PDB entry 7S01 | X-ray diffraction, 3.40 A resolution | chains d and C of the 9 polymer chains in the assembly

[Chain d]
Molecule: DNA-directed RNA polymerase beta' subunit
From: Bacillus phage AR9
UniProtKB: A0A172JIH0 (A0A172JIH0_9CAUD); residue numbers follow UniProt; this construct covers 1-426
Sequence (426 residues; numbered 1 to 426; the number before each row is that of its first residue):
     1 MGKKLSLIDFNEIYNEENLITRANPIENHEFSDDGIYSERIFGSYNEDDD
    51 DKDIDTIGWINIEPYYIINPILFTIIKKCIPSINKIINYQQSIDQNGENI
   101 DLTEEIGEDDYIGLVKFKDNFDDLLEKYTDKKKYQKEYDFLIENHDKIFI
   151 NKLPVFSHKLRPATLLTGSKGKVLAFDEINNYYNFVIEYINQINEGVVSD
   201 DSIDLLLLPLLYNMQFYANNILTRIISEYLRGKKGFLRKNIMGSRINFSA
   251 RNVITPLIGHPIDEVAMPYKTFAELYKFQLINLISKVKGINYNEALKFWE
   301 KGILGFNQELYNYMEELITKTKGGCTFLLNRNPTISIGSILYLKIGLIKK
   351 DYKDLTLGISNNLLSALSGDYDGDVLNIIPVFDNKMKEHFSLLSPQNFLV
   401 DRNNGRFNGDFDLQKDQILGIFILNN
From the paper describing this entry:
  - catalytic residues: Asp370 to Asp374

[Chain C]
Molecule: DNA-directed RNA polymerase
From: Bacillus phage AR9
Notes: EC 2.7.7.6
UniProtKB: A0A172JHZ2 (A0A172JHZ2_9CAUD); residues 1-665 here = UniProt positions 1-665
Sequence (665 residues; row label = number of the first residue in the row):
     1 MDDISVIKNEDYEGSHRFLAEELLMPNANKTDGNRSTMFCSHLAQAVTLQ
    51 KAEPPLVYTNFENQVGKYSTAGYRKANSNYKVIEKIYKNDYNYVLIVQDQ
   101 ETGEYTLFERAECEFLTEHYGFQWDNDKIDSLKKDDTIEKDTVLYKNTCY
   151 DENMNFGYGVNLNAAYFSYKNETLEDAIVISESAAKKLGTFSVNKVKVSV
   201 NTNDILLNLYGDNENYKGFPDIGEHIKNQIIASRRRFDYNTALYELKNLN
   251 EMRDSDTPFFADGKIVDIEIFSNVPEEELKVQKYNEQVLYYINKQKEFSN
   301 NVYQKLKKIVEGKDNNVSDKLLHFYNNCKMRIDENISYTYQNSKFSGFIM
   351 EFTILEEEPLNKGSKITGRYGNKGVISKILPDDQMPTVAEGRFKGLKADI
   401 CLNPLGVFNRLNPSQLIEQELNWIAKFIRKDMEEAGSNEEKVSILLDFLN
   451 RVNKEETELMEEFINSLNKTELEEFLNDIIENGIPICQKPFFGNIGLDEL
   501 WELYNHYDHIDYFKCEGISTPLIIGEIYMVRLKHEPHSKFSARSTSFMNL
   551 RGLPAKSKNFKEHKDLYSKTPVRIGNMEISNLSLTNEMGSIMDMLNSYSN
   601 NETNRRELIMQLLTGNPFDTNIDLSDVESGTSKILKSLFTCLGLSIDDVE
   651 EEWENKLNGKVEDEK
Not modelled in the structure: 650-665

[Chain d / chain C interface]
Contacting residue pairs (194):
  Met1(d) - Val649(C)
  Gly2(d) - Asp648(C)
  Gly2(d) - Val649(C)  hydrogen bond (backbone-backbone)
  Lys3(d) - Asp647(C)
  Lys3(d) - Asp648(C)
  Lys3(d) - Val649(C)
  Lys4(d) - Ser645(C)
  Lys4(d) - Ile646(C)
  Lys4(d) - Asp647(C)  hydrogen bond (backbone-backbone)
  Lys4(d) - Val649(C)
  Leu5(d) - Phe639(C)  hydrophobic
  Leu5(d) - Leu644(C)  hydrophobic
  Leu5(d) - Ile646(C)  hydrophobic
  Ser6(d) - Leu644(C)
  Ser6(d) - Ser645(C)  hydrogen bond (backbone-backbone)
  Ser6(d) - Asp647(C)
  Leu7(d) - Gly643(C)
  Leu7(d) - Leu644(C)  hydrophobic
  Ile8(d) - Gly643(C)  hydrogen bond (backbone-backbone)
  Ile8(d) - Ser645(C)
  Phe10(d) - Thr640(C)
  Phe10(d) - Gly643(C)
  Tyr45(d) - Leu550(C)  hydrophobic
  Asp53(d) - Lys633(C)  salt bridge
  Ile54(d) - Arg551(C)
  Ile54(d) - Ser637(C)  hydrogen bond (backbone-side chain)
  Asp55(d) - Lys633(C)
  Asp55(d) - Lys636(C)  salt bridge
  Asp55(d) - Ser637(C)  hydrogen bond
  Ile71(d) - Leu642(C)
  Pro154(d) - Cys641(C)  hydrogen bond (backbone-side chain)
  Lys159(d) - Leu550(C)
  Leu160(d) - Arg551(C)
  Leu160(d) - Ile634(C)  hydrophobic
  Tyr183(d) - Cys641(C)  hydrogen bond
  Leu222(d) - Leu642(C)
  Ile225(d) - Cys641(C)  hydrophobic
  Ile225(d) - Leu642(C)  hydrophobic
  Ile226(d) - Leu642(C)  hydrophobic
  Tyr229(d) - Arg551(C)
  Leu230(d) - Leu638(C)  hydrophobic
  Leu230(d) - Leu642(C)  hydrophobic
  Phe236(d) - Arg551(C)
  Phe236(d) - Leu553(C)  hydrophobic
  Phe236(d) - Thr631(C)
  Phe236(d) - Ile634(C)  hydrophobic
  Leu237(d) - Leu635(C)  hydrophobic
  Arg238(d) - Arg573(C)  hydrogen bond (backbone-side chain)
  Arg238(d) - Asn576(C)
  Lys239(d) - Arg573(C)
  Asn240(d) - Leu553(C)
  Asn240(d) - Thr631(C)
  Ile241(d) - Thr631(C)
  Met242(d) - Asn576(C)
  Met242(d) - Ile579(C)
  Met242(d) - Leu595(C)
  Gly243(d) - Ile574(C)
  Gly243(d) - Asn576(C)
  Ser244(d) - Val572(C)
  Ser244(d) - Arg573(C)
  Ser244(d) - Ile574(C)  hydrogen bond (backbone-backbone)
  Ser244(d) - Leu595(C)
  Ser244(d) - Ser599(C)
  Arg245(d) - Pro554(C)
  Arg245(d) - Pro571(C)
  Arg245(d) - Val572(C)
  Arg245(d) - Arg573(C)
  Arg245(d) - Ser599(C)  hydrogen bond (backbone-side chain)
  Ile246(d) - Pro571(C)
  Ile246(d) - Val572(C)  hydrogen bond (backbone-backbone)
  Ile246(d) - Ile574(C)  hydrophobic
  Ile246(d) - Tyr598(C)  hydrophobic
  Asn247(d) - Arg543(C)  hydrogen bond
  Asn247(d) - Ser544(C)
  Asn247(d) - Pro554(C)
  Asn247(d) - Tyr598(C)
  Asn247(d) - Arg605(C)
  Phe248(d) - Arg543(C)  hydrogen bond (backbone-backbone)
  Phe248(d) - Ser544(C)  hydrogen bond (backbone-backbone)
  Phe248(d) - Tyr598(C)  hydrophobic
  Ser249(d) - Ala542(C)
  Ser249(d) - Arg543(C)  hydrogen bond (backbone-backbone)
  Ser249(d) - Pro571(C)
  Ser249(d) - Val572(C)  hydrogen bond (side chain-backbone)
  Ala250(d) - Ser541(C)
  Ala250(d) - Val572(C)
  Arg251(d) - Lys539(C)
  Arg251(d) - Phe540(C)
  Arg251(d) - Ser541(C)  hydrogen bond (backbone-backbone)
  Arg251(d) - Val572(C)
  Asn252(d) - Phe540(C)
  Val253(d) - Pro536(C)  hydrophobic
  Pro256(d) - Ser377(C)
  Pro256(d) - Lys378(C)
  Ile258(d) - Lys170(C)
  Ile258(d) - Glu172(C)
  Ile258(d) - Lys378(C)
  Lys270(d) - Phe540(C)
  Lys270(d) - Leu566(C)
  Lys270(d) - Tyr567(C)
  Thr271(d) - Phe540(C)
  Glu274(d) - Ala542(C)
  Glu274(d) - Arg543(C)
  Glu274(d) - Ser544(C)  hydrogen bond (side chain-backbone)
  Glu274(d) - Tyr567(C)  hydrogen bond
  Leu275(d) - Arg543(C)
  Phe278(d) - Ser544(C)
  Phe278(d) - Thr545(C)
  Phe278(d) - Ile609(C)  hydrophobic
  Phe278(d) - Leu612(C)
  Gln279(d) - Leu612(C)
  Ile281(d) - Leu613(C)  hydrophobic
  Asn282(d) - Leu612(C)
  Asn282(d) - Leu613(C)
  Asn282(d) - Thr614(C)
  Asn282(d) - Gly615(C)  hydrogen bond (side chain-backbone)
  Asn282(d) - Pro617(C)
  Leu283(d) - Phe618(C)  hydrophobic
  Lys286(d) - Gly615(C)
  Lys286(d) - Pro617(C)
  Tyr292(d) - Leu613(C)
  Tyr292(d) - Thr614(C)  hydrogen bond
  Asn293(d) - Asp254(C)
  Leu296(d) - Asp254(C)
  Lys297(d) - Met252(C)  hydrogen bond (side chain-backbone)
  Lys297(d) - Asp254(C)
  Trp299(d) - Tyr567(C)
  Leu304(d) - Asn228(C)
  Leu304(d) - Gln229(C)
  Leu304(d) - Phe260(C)  hydrophobic
  Glu316(d) - Phe618(C)
  Leu317(d) - Pro617(C)
  Leu317(d) - Phe618(C)  hydrophobic
  Lys320(d) - Phe618(C)
  Thr321(d) - Phe618(C)
  Lys322(d) - Phe618(C)  hydrogen bond (backbone-backbone)
  Lys322(d) - Asp619(C)
  Asn330(d) - Glu578(C)  hydrogen bond
  Asn332(d) - Glu578(C)  hydrogen bond
  Pro333(d) - Met577(C)  hydrophobic
  Thr334(d) - Met577(C)
  Thr334(d) - Glu578(C)  hydrogen bond (side chain-backbone)
  Thr334(d) - Asn581(C)
  Ile335(d) - Met577(C)  hydrophobic
  Ser336(d) - Asn581(C)  hydrogen bond (backbone-side chain)
  Ser339(d) - Asn581(C)
  Ile340(d) - Asn581(C)
  Ile340(d) - Leu582(C)  hydrophobic
  Tyr352(d) - Gln229(C)  hydrogen bond
  Tyr352(d) - Leu566(C)
  Lys353(d) - Pro359(C)
  Asp354(d) - Lys362(C)
  Leu355(d) - Pro536(C)
  Thr356(d) - Lys362(C)
  Thr356(d) - Gly363(C)
  Asn361(d) - Asn171(C)  hydrogen bond (side chain-backbone)
  Asn361(d) - Leu174(C)
  Asp370(d) - Glu175(C)
  Tyr371(d) - Leu174(C)
  Tyr371(d) - Asp176(C)
  Tyr371(d) - Val375(C)
  Asp372(d) - Lys365(C)  hydrogen bond (backbone-side chain)
  Gly373(d) - Lys539(C)
  Val375(d) - Lys539(C)
  Asn377(d) - Val572(C)
  Pro380(d) - Tyr598(C)  hydrogen bond (backbone-side chain)
  Phe382(d) - Tyr598(C)
  Phe382(d) - Leu612(C)  hydrophobic
  Phe382(d) - Thr620(C)  hydrogen bond (backbone-side chain)
  Asp383(d) - Thr620(C)
  Asp383(d) - Asn621(C)
  Asp383(d) - Ile622(C)  hydrogen bond (side chain-backbone)
  Asn384(d) - Asp619(C)  hydrogen bond
  Asn384(d) - Thr620(C)
  Asn384(d) - Asn621(C)
  Met386(d) - Ser590(C)
  Met386(d) - Met594(C)  hydrophobic
  His389(d) - Thr585(C)
  His389(d) - Glu587(C)  salt bridge
  His389(d) - Ser590(C)
  Phe390(d) - Leu582(C)  hydrophobic
  Phe390(d) - Thr585(C)
  Phe390(d) - Ser590(C)
  Phe390(d) - Ile591(C)  hydrophobic
  Leu392(d) - Thr585(C)
  Leu393(d) - Leu582(C)  hydrophobic
  Leu393(d) - Thr585(C)
  Gln414(d) - Leu174(C)
  Asp416(d) - Ser168(C)
  Asp416(d) - Asn171(C)
  Asp416(d) - Leu174(C)
  Asp416(d) - Leu405(C)
  Gln417(d) - Asn171(C)
  Leu419(d) - Leu405(C)  hydrophobic
Also at the interface, not in a pair above, chain d (107 interface residues in all): Ile57, Val155, Phe156, Ser169, Thr255, Glu300, Ile303, Leu328, Ile337, Ile379
Also at the interface, not in a pair above, chain C (98 interface residues in all): Thr173, Ile230, Arg253, Asn342, Asn361, Ile376, Asn403, His537, Met548, Lys569, Thr570, Leu584, Asn600, Leu608, Asn616, Glu628

[In short]
107 residues of chain d face 98 of chain C across their interface; the contacts include 35 hydrogen bonds and
3 salt bridges. Polar pairs include Asp53(d)-Lys633(C), Asp55(d)-Lys636(C) and His389(d)-Glu587(C). The paper
reports the catalytic residue Asp370(d).
Chain d is DNA-directed RNA polymerase beta' subunit and chain C is DNA-directed RNA polymerase, both from
Bacillus phage AR9; the structure, X-ray structure of the phage AR9 non-virion RNA polymerase holoenzyme in
complex with a forked oligonucleotide ..., was determined by X-ray diffraction together with 7S00, 7UM0 and
7UM1 from the same study.
